Entry 7CD4 (X-ray diffraction, 2.10 A resolution); this record covers chains A and C of the 4 polymer chains in the assembly.

== Chain A (and C) ==
Molecule: YabJ protein
Organism: Bacillus subtilis subsp. natto (strain BEST195)
Notes: chain C of this document is another copy of the same molecule, construct and numbering; everything in this record applies to it too
Reference sequence: D4G3D4 (D4G3D4_BACNB); numbering as in UniProt (aligned over 1-125)
Amino-acid sequence (125 residues; each row starts with the number of its first residue):
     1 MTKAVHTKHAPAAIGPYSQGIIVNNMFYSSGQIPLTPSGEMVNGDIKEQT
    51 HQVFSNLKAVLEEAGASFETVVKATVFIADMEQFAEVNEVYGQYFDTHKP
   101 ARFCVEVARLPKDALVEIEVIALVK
Not modelled in the structure: 1 (chain C: 1-4)
Sequence notes: engineered mutation Phe103 (Ser in D4G3D4)
Metal / ion sites: Zn2+: His6, His9, Glu48 (shared with 1 residue of chain B)

== Interface between chain A and chain C ==
Pairs across the interface - 18 pairs, chain A then chain C:
  Tyr17(A) with Arg109(C); Leu110(C); Lys112(C)
  Gln19(A) with Arg109(C)
  Gly20(A) with Arg109(C), hydrogen bond (backbone-side chain)
  Ile21(A) with Ala79(C); Val107(C), hydrophobic; Ala108(C); Arg109(C)
  Val23(A) with Val107(C), hydrophobic
  Ser30(A) with Arg109(C)
  Val107(A) with Val23(C), hydrophobic
  Arg109(A) with Pro16(C), hydrogen bond (side chain-backbone); Tyr17(C); Gly20(C); Ile21(C)
  Leu110(A) with Tyr17(C)
  Lys112(A) with Tyr17(C)
Interface residues without a listed pair, chain A (14 interface residues in all): Pro16, Tyr28, Ala108, Pro111
Interface residues without a listed pair, chain C (13 interface residues in all): Ser30, Pro111

== Summary ==
14 residues of chain A and 13 residues of chain C are in contact; the contacts include 2 hydrogen bonds. Polar
pairs include Gly20(A)-Arg109(C) and Arg109(A)-Pro16(C). His6(A), His9(A) and Glu48(A) coordinate Zn2+.
Both chains are YabJ protein (Bacillus subtilis subsp. natto (strain BEST195)). Entry 7CD4 (Crystal structure
of the S103F mutant of Bacillus subtilis (natto) YabJ protein) was determined by X-ray diffraction, deposited
together with 7CD2, 7CD3 and 5Y6U.
